4E1P - chains A and B; structure by X-ray diffraction, 1.73 A resolution.

[Chain A (and B)]
Protein: Protein lsr2
Source organism: Mycobacterium tuberculosis
Notes: fragment: dimerization domain; chain B of this document is another copy of the same molecule, construct and numbering; everything in this record applies to it too
UniProtKB: P65648 (LSR2_MYCTU); numbering as in UniProt (aligned over 1-61)
Amino-acid sequence (61 residues; each row starts with the number of its first residue):
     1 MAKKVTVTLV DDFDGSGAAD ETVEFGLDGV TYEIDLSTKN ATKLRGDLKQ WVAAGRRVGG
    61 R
Disordered / not traced: 1-3, 59-61 (chain B: 1-3, 60-61)
From the paper describing this entry:
  - self-association interface (contacts with another copy of this molecule); pairs are residue here / residue on that copy: Lys4-Val10 (hydrogen bond), Lys4-Asp12 (hydrogen bond), Lys4-Asp35 (hydrogen bond), Asp28-Arg45 (salt bridge)

[How chain A and chain B interact]
Pairs across the interface (67; chain A residue first):
  Asp12(A) - Ala54(B)
  Asp12(A) - Arg56(B)  salt bridge
  Phe13(A) - Gln50(B)
  Phe13(A) - Trp51(B)  hydrophobic
  Phe13(A) - Ala54(B)  hydrophobic
  Thr22(A) - Arg56(B)
  Val23(A) - Leu27(B)  hydrophobic
  Val23(A) - Asp28(B)
  Glu24(A) - Leu27(B)
  Glu24(A) - Asp28(B)  hydrogen bond (backbone-backbone)
  Glu24(A) - Gly29(B)
  Phe25(A) - Gly26(B)
  Phe25(A) - Trp51(B)
  Phe25(A) - Val52(B)  hydrophobic
  Gly26(A) - Phe25(B)
  Gly26(A) - Gly26(B)  hydrogen bond (backbone-backbone)
  Leu27(A) - Glu24(B)
  Leu27(A) - Leu48(B)  hydrophobic
  Asp28(A) - Val23(B)
  Asp28(A) - Glu24(B)  hydrogen bond (backbone-backbone)
  Asp28(A) - Arg45(B)  salt bridge
  Gly29(A) - Glu24(B)
  Thr31(A) - Arg57(B)
  Thr31(A) - Val58(B)  hydrogen bond (backbone-backbone)
  Tyr32(A) - Val52(B)
  Tyr32(A) - Arg56(B)
  Tyr32(A) - Arg57(B)
  Tyr32(A) - Val58(B)
  Glu33(A) - Gly55(B)
  Glu33(A) - Arg56(B)  salt bridge
  Glu33(A) - Val58(B)
  Ile34(A) - Trp51(B)
  Ile34(A) - Ala54(B)  hydrophobic
  Ile34(A) - Gly55(B)
  Asp35(A) - Arg56(B)  salt bridge
  Leu36(A) - Trp51(B)  hydrophobic
  Asn40(A) - Trp51(B)
  Lys43(A) - Trp51(B)
  Leu44(A) - Trp51(B)  hydrophobic
  Arg45(A) - Asp28(B)  salt bridge
  Asp47(A) - Trp51(B)  hydrogen bond
  Leu48(A) - Leu27(B)  hydrophobic
  Gln50(A) - Phe13(B)
  Gln50(A) - Lys43(B)  hydrogen bond
  Gln50(A) - Asp47(B)
  Trp51(A) - Phe13(B)  hydrophobic
  Trp51(A) - Phe25(B)
  Trp51(A) - Ile34(B)
  Trp51(A) - Leu36(B)  hydrophobic
  Trp51(A) - Asn40(B)
  Trp51(A) - Lys43(B)
  Trp51(A) - Leu44(B)  hydrophobic
  Trp51(A) - Asp47(B)  hydrogen bond
  Val52(A) - Phe25(B)
  Val52(A) - Tyr32(B)
  Ala54(A) - Asp12(B)
  Ala54(A) - Ile34(B)  hydrophobic
  Gly55(A) - Glu33(B)
  Gly55(A) - Ile34(B)
  Arg56(A) - Asp12(B)  salt bridge
  Arg56(A) - Tyr32(B)
  Arg56(A) - Glu33(B)  hydrogen bond (backbone-backbone)
  Arg56(A) - Asp35(B)  salt bridge
  Arg57(A) - Thr31(B)
  Arg57(A) - Tyr32(B)
  Val58(A) - Thr31(B)  hydrogen bond (backbone-backbone)
  Val58(A) - Glu33(B)
Also at the interface, not in a pair above, chain A (31 interface residues in all): Val30
Also at the interface, not in a pair above, chain B (32 interface residues in all): Thr22, Val30, Gly59

[Summary]
31 residues of chain A and 32 residues of chain B are in contact, with 9 hydrogen bonds and 7 salt bridges.
Polar pairs include Asp12(A)-Arg56(B), Asp28(A)-Arg45(B) and Glu33(A)-Arg56(B). The paper reports a
self-association interface involving Lys4(A), Asp28(A) and Arg45(A).
Chain A and chain B are both Protein lsr2 (Mycobacterium tuberculosis); the structure, Crystal structure of
the dimerization domain of Lsr2 from Mycobacterium tuberculosis in the P 1 21 ..., was determined by X-ray
diffraction.
